8ZHF - chains R and U of the 18 polymer chains in the assembly; structure by electron microscopy, 5.26 A resolution (low resolution: residue-level contacts below are approximate; hydrogen-bond / salt-bridge calls are withheld).

== Chain R ==
Protein: Heavy chain of R1-26 Fab
Organism: Homo sapiens
Notes: antibody fragment or engineered binder
Chain sequence (243 residues; each row starts with the number of its first residue; numbers below 1 keep their minus sign (Met-18 is residue -18)):
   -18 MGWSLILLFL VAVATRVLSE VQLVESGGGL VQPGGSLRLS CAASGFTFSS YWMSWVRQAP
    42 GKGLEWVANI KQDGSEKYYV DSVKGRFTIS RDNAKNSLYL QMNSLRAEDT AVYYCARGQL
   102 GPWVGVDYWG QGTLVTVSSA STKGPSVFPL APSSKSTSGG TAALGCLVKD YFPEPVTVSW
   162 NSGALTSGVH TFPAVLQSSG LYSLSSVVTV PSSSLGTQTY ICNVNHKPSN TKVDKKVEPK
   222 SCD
Not modelled in the structure: -18 to 0, 222-224
Cystine bridges: Cys22-Cys96, Cys147-Cys203

== Chain U ==
Protein: Light chain of R1-26 Fab
Organism: Homo sapiens
Notes: antibody fragment or engineered binder
Chain sequence (240 residues; each row starts with the number of its first residue; numbers below 1 keep their minus sign (Met-16 is residue -16)):
   -16 MGWSCIILFL VATATGVNFM LTQPHSVSES PGKTVTISCT GSSGSIASNY VQWYQQRPGS
    44 APTTVIYEDN QRPSGVPDRF SGSIDSSSNS ASLTISGLKT EDEADYYCQS YDSSNWVFGG
   104 GTQLTVLGTK LTVLGQPKAA PSVTLFPPSS EELQANKATL VCLISDFYPG AVTVAWKADS
   164 SPVKAGVETT TPSKQSNNKY AASSYLSLTP EQWKSHRSYS CQVTHEGSTV EKTVAPTECS
Not modelled in the structure: -16 to 0, 111-117, 222-223
Cystine bridges: Cys22-Cys91, Cys145-Cys204

== How chain R and chain U interact ==
Pairs across the interface (62; chain R residue first):
  Ser35(R) with Trp99(U)
  Gln39(R) with Gln39(U)
  Lys43(R) with Tyr90(U)
  Gly44(R) with Tyr90(U); Gly103(U)
  Leu45(R) with Tyr90(U); Phe101(U); Gly102(U)
  Trp47(R) with Asn98(U); Trp99(U); Phe101(U)
  Tyr60(R) with Asn98(U)
  Tyr95(R) with Pro45(U)
  Pro103(R) with Tyr94(U); Trp99(U)
  Trp104(R) with Asn32(U); Tyr33(U); Gln35(U); Tyr94(U)
  Val105(R) with Gln35(U)
  Gly106(R) with Gln35(U); Tyr37(U)
  Val107(R) with Tyr37(U); Trp99(U); Phe101(U)
  Asp108(R) with Tyr37(U); Thr47(U); Tyr50(U)
  Trp110(R) with Tyr37(U); Pro45(U); Thr47(U); Phe101(U)
  Gly111(R) with Ala44(U)
  Phe129(R) with Glu134(U); Glu135(U); Lys140(U)
  Leu131(R) with Ser132(U); Glu135(U)
  Pro133(R) with Phe129(U)
  Lys136(R) with Phe129(U)
  Gly141(R) with Thr127(U)
  Thr142(R) with Phe129(U)
  Leu145(R) with Phe129(U)
  Leu148(R) with Thr142(U); Tyr188(U)
  Lys150(R) with Thr142(U)
  Asp151(R) with Lys140(U)
  His171(R) with Gln178(U)
  Phe173(R) with Leu146(U)
  Pro174(R) with Ser176(U)
  Ala175(R) with Thr173(U)
  Val176(R) with Thr172(U); Thr173(U); Tyr188(U)
  Leu177(R) with Glu171(U)
  Gln178(R) with Glu171(U)
  Ser184(R) with Tyr188(U)
  Leu185(R) with Tyr188(U)
  Ser186(R) with Tyr188(U)
  Lys216(R) with Glu134(U)
  Lys221(R) with Ser132(U); Ser133(U)
Interface residues without a listed pair, chain R (46 interface residues in all): Val37, Glu46, Tyr59, Val61, Gly102, Gln112, Ser127, Val188
Interface residues without a listed pair, chain U (40 interface residues in all): Thr46, Glu51, Gln92, Ser97, Pro130, Ala184, Ser186, Ser190, Glu221

== Overview ==
The interface between chain R and chain U involves 46 residues on one side and 40 on the other.
Chain R is Heavy chain of R1-26 Fab and chain U is Light chain of R1-26 Fab, both from Homo sapiens; the
structure, SARS-CoV-2 spike trimer (6P) in complex with R1-26 Fab, head-to-head aggregate, was determined by
electron microscopy (same publication as 8ZHD and 8ZHE).
